Entry 8PKD (electron microscopy, 2.33 A resolution); this record covers chains B and C of the 4 polymer chains in the assembly.

[Chain B (and C)]
Protein: Cellulose synthase operon protein D
Source organism: Orrella dioscoreae
Notes: chain C of this document is another copy of the same molecule, construct and numbering; everything in this record applies to it too
Reference sequence: A0A1C3K6W2 (A0A1C3K6W2_9BURK); residues 1-151 here = UniProt positions 1-151
Chain sequence (154 residues; row label = number of the first residue in the row; numbers below 1 keep their minus sign (Met-2 is residue -2)):
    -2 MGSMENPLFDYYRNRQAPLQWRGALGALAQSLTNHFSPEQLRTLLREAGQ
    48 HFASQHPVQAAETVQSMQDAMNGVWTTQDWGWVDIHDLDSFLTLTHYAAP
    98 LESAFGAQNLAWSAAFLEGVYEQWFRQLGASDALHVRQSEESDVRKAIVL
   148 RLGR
Unresolved in the structure: -2 to 1
Sequence notes: initiating methionine (-2); expression tag (-1 to 0)

[How chain B and chain C interact]
Residue-residue contacts (58; chain B residue first):
  Gln13(B) with Gln17(C), hydrogen bond (backbone-side chain)
  Ala14(B) with Gln17(C); Trp18(C)
  Pro15(B) with Pro15(C), hydrophobic; Gln17(C); Trp18(C)
  Leu16(B) with Gln75(C)
  Gln17(B) with Gln13(C), hydrogen bond (side chain-backbone); Ala14(C); Pro15(C); Gln75(C); Asp76(C); Trp77(C), hydrogen bond (backbone-side chain)
  Trp18(B) with Ala14(C); Pro15(C); Trp77(C), hydrophobic; Pro97(C); Ala101(C), hydrophobic
  Gly20(B) with Phe49(C)
  Ala21(B) with Phe49(C); Trp77(C), hydrophobic
  Leu22(B) with Leu22(C), hydrophobic
  Ala24(B) with Ala45(C); Phe49(C)
  Leu25(B) with Ala45(C), hydrophobic
  Gln27(B) with His48(C)
  Ser28(B) with Leu41(C), hydrogen bond (side chain-backbone); Glu44(C); Ala45(C)
  Leu29(B) with Leu41(C), hydrophobic
  Asn31(B) with Glu44(C), hydrogen bond; His48(C), hydrogen bond
  His32(B) with Leu41(C); Glu44(C), salt bridge
  Phe33(B) with Phe33(C), hydrophobic
  Thr40(B) with His32(C)
  Leu41(B) with Ser28(C), hydrogen bond (backbone-side chain); Leu29(C), hydrophobic; His32(C)
  Glu44(B) with Ser28(C); Asn31(C); His32(C), salt bridge
  Ala45(B) with Ala24(C); Leu25(C), hydrophobic; Ser28(C)
  His48(B) with Gln27(C); Asn31(C), hydrogen bond
  Phe49(B) with Gly20(C); Ala21(C); Ala24(C)
  Gln75(B) with Leu16(C); Gln17(C)
  Asp76(B) with Gln17(C), hydrogen bond (backbone-side chain)
  Trp77(B) with Gln17(C), hydrogen bond (side chain-backbone); Trp18(C), hydrophobic; Ala21(C), hydrophobic
  Pro97(B) with Trp18(C)
  Ala101(B) with Trp18(C), hydrophobic
Interface residues without a listed pair, chain B (33 interface residues in all): Leu42, His53, Leu98, Phe102, Phe113
Interface residues without a listed pair, chain C (33 interface residues in all): Thr40, Leu42, His53, Leu98, Phe102, Phe113

[In short]
Chain B and chain C each contribute 33 residues to their interface; the contacts include 10 hydrogen bonds and
2 salt bridges. Among the polar pairs are His32(B)-Glu44(C), Gln13(B)-Gln17(C) and Gln17(B)-Trp77(C).
Both chains are Cellulose synthase operon protein D (Orrella dioscoreae). Entry 8PKD (Cryo-EM structure of
Orrella dioscoreae BcsD) was determined by electron microscopy together with 8POC and 8POG from the same
study.
